4Y80 - chains F and G of the 34 polymer chains in the assembly; structure by X-ray diffraction, 2.50 A resolution.

[Chain F]
Name: Probable proteasome subunit alpha type-7
Organism: Saccharomyces cerevisiae S288c
Notes: EC 3.4.25.1
Reference sequence: P21242 (PSA7_YEAST); residues -3 to 284 here correspond to UniProt positions 1-288 (UniProt number = residue number + 4)
Sequence (288 residues; numbered -3 to 284; the number before each row is that of its first residue; numbers below 1 keep their minus sign (Met-3 is residue -3)):
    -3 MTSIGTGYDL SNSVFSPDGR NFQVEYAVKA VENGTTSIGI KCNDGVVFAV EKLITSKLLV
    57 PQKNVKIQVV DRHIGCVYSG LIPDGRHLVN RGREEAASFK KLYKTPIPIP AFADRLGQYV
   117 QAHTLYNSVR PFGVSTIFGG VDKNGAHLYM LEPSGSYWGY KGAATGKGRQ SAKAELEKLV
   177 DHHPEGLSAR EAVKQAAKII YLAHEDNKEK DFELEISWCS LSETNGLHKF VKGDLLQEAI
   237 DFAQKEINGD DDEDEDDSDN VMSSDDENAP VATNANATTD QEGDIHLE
Unresolved in the structure: -3 to 1, 245-284
Swiss-Prot annotation at these positions:
  - modified residue: Thr-2 (N-acetylthreonine)

[Chain G]
Name: Proteasome subunit alpha type-1
Organism: Saccharomyces cerevisiae S288c
Notes: EC 3.4.25.1
Reference sequence: P21243 (PSA1_YEAST); residues -8 to 243 here correspond to UniProt positions 1-252 (UniProt number = residue number + 9)
Sequence (252 residues; row label = number of the first residue in the row; numbers below 1 keep their minus sign (Met-8 is residue -8)):
    -8 MSGAAAASAA GYDRHITIFS PEGRLYQVEY AFKATNQTNI NSLAVRGKDC TVVISQKKVP
    52 DKLLDPTTVS YIFCISRTIG MVVNGPIPDA RNAALRAKAE AAEFRYKYGY DMPCDVLAKR
   112 MANLSQIYTQ RAYMRPLGVI LTFVSVDEEL GPSIYKTDPA GYYVGYKATA TGPKQQEITT
   172 NLENHFKKSK IDHINEESWE KVVEFAITHM IDALGTEFSK NDLEVGVATK DKFFTLSAEN
   232 IEERLVAIAE QD
Unresolved in the structure: -8 to 1, 243
Ion coordination: Mg2+: Thr8, Tyr119, Arg122, Met125

[Chain F / chain G interface]
Contacting residue pairs - 63 pairs, chain F then chain G:
  Thr2(F) with His6(G), hydrogen bond (backbone-side chain)
  Gly3(F) with His6(G)
  Tyr4(F) with Arg5(G); His6(G); Tyr21(G)
  Ser9(F) with Arg126(G)
  Val10(F) with His6(G); Gln18(G)
  Phe11(F) with Gln18(G), hydrogen bond (backbone-side chain); Tyr21(G); Ala22(G), hydrophobic; Ala25(G), hydrophobic; Arg126(G); Pro127(G)
  Ser12(F) with Tyr21(G)
  Pro13(F) with Tyr21(G), hydrophobic; Lys24(G), hydrogen bond (backbone-side chain)
  Asp14(F) with Lys24(G)
  Gly15(F) with Tyr21(G); Ala25(G)
  Lys37(F) with Asp56(G), salt bridge
  Asp110(F) with Arg82(G)
  Gln114(F) with Arg82(G), hydrogen bond (side chain-backbone); Asn83(G); Leu86(G)
  Gln117(F) with Pro79(G); Asp80(G); Asn83(G), hydrogen bond; Arg126(G), hydrogen bond
  Thr120(F) with Arg126(G), hydrogen bond (backbone-side chain)
  Leu121(F) with Tyr124(G); Arg126(G), hydrogen bond (backbone-backbone); Leu128(G), hydrophobic
  Tyr122(F) with Tyr124(G); Met125(G), hydrophobic
  Ser150(F) with Pro79(G)
  Gly151(F) with Pro79(G)
  Ser152(F) with Ile78(G); Pro79(G)
  Tyr153(F) with Arg82(G), hydrogen bond (backbone-side chain)
  Trp154(F) with Leu55(G), hydrophobic; Thr59(G); Val60(G), hydrophobic; Ser61(G); Tyr62(G); Ile78(G), hydrophobic; Arg82(G)
  Gly155(F) with Leu55(G); Asp56(G), hydrogen bond (backbone-backbone); Thr59(G), hydrogen bond (backbone-side chain)
  Tyr156(F) with Leu54(G); Leu55(G); Asp56(G)
  Lys157(F) with Lys53(G); Leu54(G), hydrogen bond (backbone-backbone); Leu55(G)
  Gly158(F) with Leu54(G), hydrogen bond (backbone-backbone)
  Lys169(F) with Leu54(G)
  Leu172(F) with Leu54(G)
  Glu173(F) with Lys53(G), salt bridge; Leu54(G)
  Val176(F) with Leu54(G), hydrophobic
  Asp177(F) with Lys53(G), salt bridge
Also at the interface, not in a pair above, chain F (32 interface residues in all): Tyr145
Also at the interface, not in a pair above, chain G (29 interface residues in all): Asp52, Pro57, Gly129

[In short]
32 residues of chain F and 29 residues of chain G are in contact; the contacts include 13 hydrogen bonds and 3
salt bridges. Polar pairs include Lys37(F)-Asp56(G), Glu173(F)-Lys53(G) and Asp177(F)-Lys53(G). The Mg2+ site
is built by Thr8(G), Tyr119(G), Arg122(G) and Met125(G).
Chain F is Probable proteasome subunit alpha type-7 and chain G is Proteasome subunit alpha type-1, both from
Saccharomyces cerevisiae S288c; the structure, Yeast 20S proteasome in complex with Ac-LAI-ep, was determined
by X-ray diffraction, deposited together with 4Y69, 4Y6A, 4Y6V, 4Y6Z, 4Y70, 4Y74 and 34 further entries.
